6DBL - chains A and H of the 8 polymer chains in the assembly; structure by electron microscopy, 5.00 A resolution (low resolution: residue-level contacts below are approximate; hydrogen-bond / salt-bridge calls are withheld).

== Chain A ==
Protein: Recombination activating gene 1 - MBP chimera
Source organism: Escherichia coli
Notes: EC 2.3.2.27
Reference sequence: chimeric construct of P0AEX9, O13033: residues -113 to 250 from P0AEX9 (MALE_ECOLI) positions 29-392 (UniProt number = residue number + 142); residues 271-1031 from O13033 positions 271-1031 (same numbers)
Sequence (1159 residues; numbered -127 to 1031; the number before each row is that of its first residue; numbers below 1 keep their minus sign (Met-127 is residue -127)):
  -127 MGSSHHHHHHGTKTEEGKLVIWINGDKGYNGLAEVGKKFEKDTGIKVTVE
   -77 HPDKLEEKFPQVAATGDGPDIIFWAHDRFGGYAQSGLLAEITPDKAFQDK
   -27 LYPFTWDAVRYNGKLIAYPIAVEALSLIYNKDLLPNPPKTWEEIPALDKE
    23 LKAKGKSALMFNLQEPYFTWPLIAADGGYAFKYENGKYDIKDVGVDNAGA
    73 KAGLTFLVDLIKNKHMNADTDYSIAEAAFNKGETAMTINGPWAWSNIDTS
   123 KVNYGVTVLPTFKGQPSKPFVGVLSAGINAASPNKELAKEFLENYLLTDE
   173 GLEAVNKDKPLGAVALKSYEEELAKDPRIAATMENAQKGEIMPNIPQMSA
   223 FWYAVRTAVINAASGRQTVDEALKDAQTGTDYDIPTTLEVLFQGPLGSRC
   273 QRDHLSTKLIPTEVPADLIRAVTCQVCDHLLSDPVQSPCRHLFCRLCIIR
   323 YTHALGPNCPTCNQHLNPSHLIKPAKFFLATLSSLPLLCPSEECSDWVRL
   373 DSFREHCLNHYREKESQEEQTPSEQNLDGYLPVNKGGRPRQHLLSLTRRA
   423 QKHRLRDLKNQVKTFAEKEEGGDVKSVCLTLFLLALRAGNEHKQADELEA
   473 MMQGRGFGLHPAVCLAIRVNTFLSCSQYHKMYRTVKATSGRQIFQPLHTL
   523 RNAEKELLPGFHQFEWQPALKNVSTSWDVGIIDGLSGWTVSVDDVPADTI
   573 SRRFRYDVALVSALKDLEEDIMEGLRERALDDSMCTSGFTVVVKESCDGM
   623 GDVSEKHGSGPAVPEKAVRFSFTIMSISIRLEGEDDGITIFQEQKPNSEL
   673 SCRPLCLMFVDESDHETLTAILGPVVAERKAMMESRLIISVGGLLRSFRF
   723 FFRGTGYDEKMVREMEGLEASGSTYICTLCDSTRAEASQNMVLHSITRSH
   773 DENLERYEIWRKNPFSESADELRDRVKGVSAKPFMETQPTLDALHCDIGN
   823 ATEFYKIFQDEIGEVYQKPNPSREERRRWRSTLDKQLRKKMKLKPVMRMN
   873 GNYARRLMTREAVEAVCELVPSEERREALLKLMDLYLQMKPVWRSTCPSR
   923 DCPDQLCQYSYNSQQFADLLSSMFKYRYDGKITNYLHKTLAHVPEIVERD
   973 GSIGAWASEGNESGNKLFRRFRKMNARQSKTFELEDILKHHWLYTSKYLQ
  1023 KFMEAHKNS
Disordered / not traced: -127 to 407, 629-634, 1030-1031
Construct notes: initiating methionine (-127); expression tag (-126 to -114); linker (251-270)
Covalent attachments: covalent link Met622-Asn987
Ion coordination: Zn2+: Cys749, His959, His964; Ca2+: Glu984 (shared with 1 residue of chain E)

== Chain H ==
Molecule: Molecule name: Reverse strand of 23-RSS substrate DNA
Sequence (61 nucleotides; numbered 1 to 61; the number before each row is that of its first residue):
     1 CTGCAGGGTTTTTGTACAGCCAGACAGTGGAGTACTACCACTGTGTAAGA
    51 CAGGCCAGATC

== Chain A / chain H interface ==
Pairs across the interface - 24 pairs, chain A then chain H:
  Gly408(A) with DT9(H)
  Gly409(A) with DT9(H); DT10(H)
  Arg410(A) with DT10(H); DT11(H); DT12(H)
  Arg412(A) with DT11(H)
  Leu418(A) with DT12(H)
  Thr419(A) with DT13(H)
  Ala422(A) with DT12(H)
  Arg426(A) with DT12(H)
  His501(A) with DT36(H)
  Tyr504(A) with DC35(H)
  Arg505(A) with DT36(H)
  Pro518(A) with DA34(H)
  His520(A) with DT33(H); DA34(H)
  Lys628(A) with DT42(H); DG43(H)
  Gln1000(A) with DC41(H); DT42(H)
  Ser1001(A) with DC41(H); DT42(H)
  Lys1002(A) with DT42(H)
Interface residues without a listed pair, chain A (19 interface residues in all): Gln413, Arg999
Interface residues without a listed pair, chain H (14 interface residues in all): DG8, DA40

== Summary ==
19 residues of chain A and 14 residues of chain H are in contact. Cys749(A), His959(A) and His964(A)
coordinate Zn2+.
Chain A is Recombination activating gene 1 - MBP chimera (Escherichia coli) and chain H is Molecule name:
Reverse strand of 23-RSS substrate DNA; the structure, Cryo-EM structure of RAG in complex with 12-RSS and
23-RSS substrate DNAs, was determined by electron microscopy (same publication as 6DBI, 6DBJ, 6DBO, 6DBQ,
6DBR, 6DBT and 4 further entries).
